4FQI - chains B and H of the 4 polymer chains in the assembly; structure by X-ray diffraction, 1.71 A resolution.

Chain B:
Molecule: Hemagglutinin HA2
From: Influenza A virus
Reference sequence: Q6DQ33 (Q6DQ33_9INFA); residues 1-174 here correspond to UniProt positions 347-520 (UniProt number = residue number + 346)
Chain sequence (177 residues; each row starts with the number of its first residue):
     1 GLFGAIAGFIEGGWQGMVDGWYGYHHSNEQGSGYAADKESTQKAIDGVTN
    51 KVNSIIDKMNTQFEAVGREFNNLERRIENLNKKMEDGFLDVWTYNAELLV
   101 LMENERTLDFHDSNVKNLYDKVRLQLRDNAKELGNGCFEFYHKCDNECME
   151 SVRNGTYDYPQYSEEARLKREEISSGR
Unresolved in the structure: 177
Disulfide bonds: Cys144-Cys148
Covalent attachments: N-acetylglucosamine (NAG) linked to Asn154
Differences from the reference sequence: expression tag (175-177)

Chain H:
Molecule: antibody CR9114 heavy chain
From: Homo sapiens
Notes: fragment: Fab; antibody fragment or engineered binder
Chain sequence (230 residues; row label = number of the first residue in the row; a row labelled like 82A-82C holds insertion residues (82A, then the next letters in order)):
     1 QVQLVQSGAEVKKPGSSVKVSCKSSGGTSNNYAISWVRQAPGQGLDWMGG
    51 IS
   52A P
    53 IFGSTAYAQKFQGRVTISADIFSNTAYMEL
82A-82C NSL
    83 TSEDTAVYFCARHGNYYY
100A-100D YSGM
   101 DVWGQGTTVTVSSASTKGPSVFPLAPSSKSTSGGTAALGCLVKDYFPEPV
   151 TVSWNSGALTSGVHTFPAVLQSSGLYSLSSVVTVPSSSLGTQTYICNVNH
   201 KPSNTKVDKRVEPKSCHHHHHH
Unresolved in the structure: 127-132, 214-222
Disulfide bonds: Cys22-Cys92, Cys140-Cys196

Interface between chain B and chain H:
Residue-residue contacts (24; chain B residue first):
  Val18(B) - Phe54(H)
  Val18(B) - Tyr99(H)
  Asp19(B) - Phe54(H)
  Asp19(B) - Tyr98(H)  hydrogen bond (backbone-side chain)
  Asp19(B) - Tyr99(H)
  Asp19(B) - Tyr100A(H)  hydrogen bond
  Gly20(B) - Phe54(H)
  Gly20(B) - Tyr98(H)
  Trp21(B) - Ile53(H)
  Trp21(B) - Phe54(H)  hydrogen bond (side chain-backbone)
  Ala36(B) - Tyr98(H)
  Lys38(B) - Tyr98(H)
  Thr41(B) - Phe54(H)
  Thr41(B) - Tyr98(H)
  Gln42(B) - Asn31(H)  hydrogen bond (side chain-backbone)
  Gln42(B) - Asn97(H)
  Gln42(B) - Tyr98(H)  hydrogen bond (side chain-backbone)
  Ile45(B) - Asn31(H)
  Ile45(B) - Phe54(H)  hydrophobic
  Ile45(B) - Tyr98(H)  hydrophobic
  Asp46(B) - Asn31(H)  hydrogen bond
  Val48(B) - Ile53(H)  hydrophobic
  Thr49(B) - Asn31(H)
  Thr49(B) - Ile53(H)
Interface residues without a listed pair, chain B (15 interface residues in all): Asp37, Val52, Asn53
Interface residues without a listed pair, chain H (10 interface residues in all): Thr28, Asn30, Ile73
From the paper, about this interface:
  - pairs named by the authors: Trp21(B)-Phe54(H)
  - epitope / paratope residues, chain B: Trp21(B), Thr49(B)
  - epitope / paratope residues, chain H: Phe54(H)

Summary:
15 residues of chain B face 10 of chain H across their interface; the contacts include 6 hydrogen bonds. Polar
contacts include Asp19(B)-Tyr98(H), Asp19(B)-Tyr100A(H) and Trp21(B)-Phe54(H). The paper describes a contact
between Trp21(B) and Phe54(H). N-acetylglucosamine is covalently linked to Asn154(B). The paper reports
epitope/paratope residues Trp21(B), Thr49(B) and Phe54(H).
Here chain B is Hemagglutinin HA2 (Influenza A virus) and chain H is antibody CR9114 heavy chain (Homo
sapiens). Entry 4FQI (Crystal Structure of Fab CR9114 in Complex with a H5N1 influenza virus hemagglutinin)
was determined by X-ray diffraction together with 4FQH, 4FQJ, 4FQK, 4FQM, 4FQV and 4FQY from the same study.
